PDB entry 4E2L | X-ray diffraction, 2.80 A resolution | chains B and C of the 9 polymer chains in the assembly

== Chain B (and C) ==
Protein: Ferric enterobactin (Enterochelin) transport
Source organism: Escherichia coli
Notes: fragment: periplasmic domain; engineered mutation(s): delta(258-264); chain C of this document is another copy of the same molecule, construct and numbering; everything in this record applies to it too
UniProt: Q8XBV8 (Q8XBV8_ECO57); numbering as in UniProt; present here: 65-257, 265-331
Amino-acid sequence (271 residues; numbered 57 to 331; 4 numbers in that range are skipped by the numbering (no residue carries them; nothing is unmodelled there); the number before each row is that of its first residue):
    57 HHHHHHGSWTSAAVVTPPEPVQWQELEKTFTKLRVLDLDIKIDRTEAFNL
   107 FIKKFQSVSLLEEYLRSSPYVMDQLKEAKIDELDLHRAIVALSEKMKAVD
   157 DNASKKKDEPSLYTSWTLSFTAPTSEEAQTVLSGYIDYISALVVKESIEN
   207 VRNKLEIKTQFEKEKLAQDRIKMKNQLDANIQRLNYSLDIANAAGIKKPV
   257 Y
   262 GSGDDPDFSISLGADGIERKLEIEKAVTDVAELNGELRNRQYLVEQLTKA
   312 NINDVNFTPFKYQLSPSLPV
Unresolved in the structure: 57-64, 131-138, 158-166, 257, 262-265, 331 (chain C: 57-64, 136-137, 158-166, 257, 262-265, 331)
Differences from the reference sequence: expression tag (57-64); linker (262-264)

== Chain B / chain C interface ==
Pairs across the interface (65):
  Thr72(B) - Lys109(C)
  Glu75(B) - Leu106(C)
  Glu75(B) - Lys109(C)  salt bridge
  Glu75(B) - Glu202(C)
  Pro76(B) - Asn206(C)
  Val77(B) - Glu202(C)
  Val77(B) - Asn206(C)
  Gln80(B) - Asn209(C)  hydrogen bond (side chain-backbone)
  Gln80(B) - Glu212(C)  hydrogen bond
  Gln80(B) - Ile213(C)
  Glu83(B) - Ile213(C)
  Lys84(B) - Glu212(C)  salt bridge
  Lys84(B) - Ile213(C)
  Lys84(B) - Gln216(C)
  Thr87(B) - Ile213(C)
  Thr87(B) - Gln216(C)
  Thr87(B) - Phe217(C)
  Lys88(B) - Gln216(C)
  Val91(B) - Phe217(C)  hydrophobic
  Val91(B) - Glu220(C)
  Val91(B) - Gln224(C)  hydrogen bond (backbone-side chain)
  Leu168(B) - Asn105(C)
  Leu168(B) - Ile108(C)  hydrophobic
  Tyr169(B) - Lys109(C)
  Tyr169(B) - Gln112(C)  hydrogen bond
  Lys254(B) - Ala250(C)
  Pro255(B) - Ala250(C)
  Pro255(B) - Ile252(C)  hydrophobic
  Leu273(B) - Ile271(C)  hydrophobic
  Asp276(B) - Ala249(C)
  Asp276(B) - Ala250(C)
  Arg280(B) - Asp245(C)  salt bridge
  Arg280(B) - Ala249(C)
  Lys281(B) - Ile246(C)
  Lys281(B) - Asp266(C)  salt bridge
  Ile284(B) - Tyr242(C)  hydrophobic
  Ile284(B) - Ile246(C)  hydrophobic
  Glu293(B) - Ala235(C)
  Glu293(B) - Gln238(C)
  Glu293(B) - Tyr242(C)  hydrogen bond
  Leu294(B) - Ala235(C)
  Leu294(B) - Gln238(C)
  Leu294(B) - Arg239(C)
  Asn295(B) - Ala235(C)
  Gly296(B) - Gln232(C)
  Gly296(B) - Ala235(C)
  Glu297(B) - Gln232(C)
  Arg299(B) - Asn231(C)
  Arg299(B) - Asp234(C)
  Arg299(B) - Ala235(C)
  Arg299(B) - Gln238(C)
  Asn300(B) - Lys228(C)  hydrogen bond (side chain-backbone)
  Asn300(B) - Asn231(C)  hydrogen bond
  Tyr303(B) - Ile227(C)
  Gln324(B) - Lys109(C)  hydrogen bond (side chain-backbone)
  Gln324(B) - Gln112(C)
  Gln324(B) - Ser113(C)  hydrogen bond (backbone-side chain)
  Gln324(B) - Val114(C)
  Gln324(B) - Ser115(C)  hydrogen bond (backbone-backbone)
  Leu325(B) - Val114(C)  hydrophobic
  Leu325(B) - Ser115(C)
  Ser326(B) - Ser115(C)  hydrogen bond (backbone-side chain)
  Leu329(B) - His142(C)  hydrogen bond (backbone-side chain)
  Leu329(B) - Arg143(C)  hydrogen bond (backbone-side chain)
  Pro330(B) - Arg143(C)  hydrogen bond (backbone-side chain)
Other interface residues (no listed pair), chain B (36 interface residues in all): Arg90, Gly277, Glu285, Lys322
Other interface residues (no listed pair), chain C (42 interface residues in all): Lys110, Leu116, Trp172, Glu205, Lys221, Asp268, Phe269

== Overview ==
The interface between chain B and chain C involves 36 residues on one side and 42 on the other, with 14
hydrogen bonds and 4 salt bridges. Polar contacts include Glu75(B)-Lys109(C), Lys84(B)-Glu212(C) and
Arg280(B)-Asp245(C).
Both chains are Ferric enterobactin (Enterochelin) transport (Escherichia coli). Entry 4E2L (Crystal Structure
of the periplasmic domain of mutant FepE LPS O-antigen chain length regulator protein) was determined by X-ray
diffraction together with 4E29, 4E2C and 4E2H from the same study.
